Entry 9DCO (X-ray diffraction, 2.11 A resolution); this record covers chain A.

# Chain A
Molecule: Epoxyqueuosine reductase QueH
From: Thermotoga maritima MSB8
Notes: EC 1.17.99.6
Reference sequence: Q9WZJ0 (QUEH_THEMA); residues 1-192 here = UniProt positions 1-192
Chain sequence (192 residues; row label = number of the first residue in the row):
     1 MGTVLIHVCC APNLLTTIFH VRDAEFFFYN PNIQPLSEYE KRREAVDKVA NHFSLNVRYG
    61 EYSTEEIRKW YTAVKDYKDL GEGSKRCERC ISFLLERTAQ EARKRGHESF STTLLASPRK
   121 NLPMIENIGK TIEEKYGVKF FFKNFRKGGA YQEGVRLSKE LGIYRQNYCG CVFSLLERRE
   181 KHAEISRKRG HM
Not modelled in the structure: 1-2, 181-192
Differences from the reference sequence: engineered mutation Asn13 (Asp in Q9WZJ0)
Metal / ion sites: Zn2+: Cys9, Cys10; 4Fe-4S cluster Fe: Cys87, Cys169
Residues lining bound ligands: 4Fe-4S cluster (SF4): Asn32, Trp70, Leu80, Arg86, Cys87, Cys90, Cys169, Gly170, Cys171, Ser174
Curated features (UniProtKB/Swiss-Prot):
  - binding site ([4Fe-4S] cluster): Cys9, Cys10, Cys87, Cys90

# Overview
Chain A binds 4Fe-4S cluster. Cys9 and Cys10 form the Zn2+ site. Cys87 and Cys169 coordinate a 4Fe-4S cluster
Fe ion. Curated annotation (UniProt) lists 4 [4Fe-4S] cluster-binding residues.
Chain A is Epoxyqueuosine reductase QueH (Thermotoga maritima MSB8); the structure, Crystal structure of
epoxyqueuosine reductase QueH D13N mutant from Thermotoga maritima, was determined by X-ray diffraction (same
publication as 9D86 and 9DEU).
